Entry 1NOJ (X-ray diffraction, 2.40 A resolution); this record covers chain A.

== Chain A ==
Protein: Glycogen phosphorylase
Source organism: Oryctolagus cuniculus
Notes: EC 2.4.1.1
UniProt: P00489 (PHS2_RABIT); residue numbers follow UniProt; this construct covers 1-842
Chain sequence (842 residues; each row starts with the number of its first residue):
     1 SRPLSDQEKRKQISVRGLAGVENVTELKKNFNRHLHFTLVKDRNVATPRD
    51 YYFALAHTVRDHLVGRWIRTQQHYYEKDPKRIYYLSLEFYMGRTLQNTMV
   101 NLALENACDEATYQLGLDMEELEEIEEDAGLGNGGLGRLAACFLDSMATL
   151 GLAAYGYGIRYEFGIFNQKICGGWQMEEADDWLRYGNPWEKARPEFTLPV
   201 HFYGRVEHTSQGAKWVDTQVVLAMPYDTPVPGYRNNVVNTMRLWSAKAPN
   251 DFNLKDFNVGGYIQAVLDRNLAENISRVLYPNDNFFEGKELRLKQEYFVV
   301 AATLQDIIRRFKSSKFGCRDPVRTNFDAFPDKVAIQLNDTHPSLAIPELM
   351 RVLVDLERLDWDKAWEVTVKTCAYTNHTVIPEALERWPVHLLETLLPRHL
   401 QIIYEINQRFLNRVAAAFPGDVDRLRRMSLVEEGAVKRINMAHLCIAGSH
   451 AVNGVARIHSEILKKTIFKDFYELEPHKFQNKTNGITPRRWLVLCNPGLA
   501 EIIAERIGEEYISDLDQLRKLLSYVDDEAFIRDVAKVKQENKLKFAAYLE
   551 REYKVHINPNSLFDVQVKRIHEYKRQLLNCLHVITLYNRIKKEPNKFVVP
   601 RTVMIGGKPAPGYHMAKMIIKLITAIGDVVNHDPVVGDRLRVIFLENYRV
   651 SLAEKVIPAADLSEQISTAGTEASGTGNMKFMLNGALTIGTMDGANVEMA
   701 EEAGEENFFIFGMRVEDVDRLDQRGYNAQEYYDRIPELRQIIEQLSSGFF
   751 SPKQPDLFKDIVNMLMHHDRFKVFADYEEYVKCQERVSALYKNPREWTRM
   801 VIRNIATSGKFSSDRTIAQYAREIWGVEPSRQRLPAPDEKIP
Disordered / not traced: 1-11
Covalently attached groups: pyridoxal phosphate (PLP) linked to Lys680
Construct notes: conflict Ile380 (Leu in P00489), Pro609 (Ala in P00489)
UniProt features mapped onto this chain:
  - modified residue: Ser747 (Phosphoserine)

== In short ==
Chain A is Glycogen phosphorylase (Oryctolagus cuniculus); the structure, Complex of glycogen phosphorylase
with a transition state analogue nojirimycin tetrazole and phosphate in the T ..., was determined by X-ray
diffraction (same publication as 1NOI and 1NOK).
